Entry 2P5W (X-ray diffraction, 2.20 A resolution); this record covers chains A and B of the 5 polymer chains in the assembly.

Chain A:
Protein: HLA class I histocompatibility antigen, A-2 alpha chain
Organism: Homo sapiens
Notes: fragment: extracellular domains alpha 1, alpha2 and alpha3, residues 25-299
UniProt: P01892 (1A02_HUMAN); residues 1-276 here correspond to UniProt positions 25-300 (UniProt number = residue number + 24)
Amino-acid sequence (276 residues; each row starts with the number of its first residue):
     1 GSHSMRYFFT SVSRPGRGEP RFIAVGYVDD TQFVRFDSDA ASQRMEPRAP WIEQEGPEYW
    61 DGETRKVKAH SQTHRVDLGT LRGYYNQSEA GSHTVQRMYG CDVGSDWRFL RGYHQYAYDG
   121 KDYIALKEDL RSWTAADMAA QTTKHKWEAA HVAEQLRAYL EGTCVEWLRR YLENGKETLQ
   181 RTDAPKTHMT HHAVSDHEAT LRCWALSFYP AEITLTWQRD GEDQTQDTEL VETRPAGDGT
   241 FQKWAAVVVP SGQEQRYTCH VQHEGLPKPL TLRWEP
Disulfide bonds: Cys101-Cys164, Cys203-Cys259

Chain B:
Protein: Beta-2-microglobulin
Organism: Homo sapiens
Notes: fragment: Beta-2 Microglobulin, RESIDUES 21-119
UniProt: P61769 (B2MG_HUMAN); aligned to UniProt positions 21-118 over residues 2-99 (the alignment contains insertions or deletions, so no single offset holds)
Amino-acid sequence (100 residues; each row starts with the number of its first residue; numbering starts at 0):
     0 MIQRTPKIQV YSRHPAENGK SNFLNCYVSG FHPSDIEVDL LKNGERIEKV EHSDLSFSKD
    60 WSFYLLYYTE FTPTEKDEYA CRVNHVTLSQ PCIVKWDRDM
Construct notes: insertion (0); conflict Cys91 (Lys111 in P61769)
Disulfide bonds: Cys25-Cys80
Ion coordination: Ca2+: Asn83, His84, Leu87
Residues lining bound ligands: Mg2+ (MG): Pro14, Ala15, Glu16, Lys19, Ser20, Asn21, Pro72

Chain A / chain B interface:
Pairs across the interface - 53 pairs, chain A then chain B:
  Phe8(A) - Ser55(B)
  Phe8(A) - Phe56(B)  hydrophobic
  Phe9(A) - Phe56(B)
  Thr10(A) - Phe56(B)
  Thr10(A) - Phe62(B)
  Val12(A) - Ser33(B)
  Ile23(A) - Leu54(B)
  Val25(A) - Asp53(B)
  Val25(A) - Leu54(B)
  Val25(A) - Ser55(B)
  Tyr27(A) - Ser55(B)
  Tyr27(A) - Tyr63(B)  hydrogen bond
  Gln32(A) - Asp53(B)  hydrogen bond
  Arg35(A) - Asp53(B)  salt bridge
  Arg48(A) - Asp53(B)  salt bridge
  Gln96(A) - His31(B)  hydrogen bond
  Gln96(A) - Phe56(B)
  Gln96(A) - Trp60(B)  hydrogen bond (side chain-backbone)
  Gln96(A) - Phe62(B)
  Arg97(A) - Phe56(B)
  Gln115(A) - Trp60(B)
  Tyr116(A) - Trp60(B)
  Ala117(A) - Trp60(B)  hydrophobic
  Asp119(A) - Met0(B)
  Asp119(A) - Ile1(B)
  Asp119(A) - His31(B)
  Gly120(A) - Arg3(B)  hydrogen bond (backbone-side chain)
  Gly120(A) - His31(B)  hydrogen bond (backbone-side chain)
  Asp122(A) - Trp60(B)  hydrogen bond
  Thr190(A) - Asp98(B)  hydrogen bond
  His192(A) - Asp98(B)  salt bridge
  Arg202(A) - Asp98(B)  hydrogen bond (side chain-backbone)
  Arg202(A) - Met99(B)
  Trp204(A) - Asp98(B)  hydrogen bond
  Trp204(A) - Met99(B)
  Val231(A) - Gln8(B)
  Glu232(A) - Lys6(B)  salt bridge
  Glu232(A) - Gln8(B)  hydrogen bond (backbone-side chain)
  Glu232(A) - Tyr26(B)
  Glu232(A) - Ser28(B)  hydrogen bond
  Arg234(A) - Gln8(B)  hydrogen bond
  Arg234(A) - Tyr10(B)
  Arg234(A) - Met99(B)  hydrogen bond (side chain-backbone)
  Pro235(A) - Tyr10(B)  hydrogen bond (backbone-side chain)
  Pro235(A) - Tyr26(B)
  Ala236(A) - Arg12(B)
  Ala236(A) - Asn24(B)
  Gly237(A) - Arg12(B)
  Gly237(A) - Leu65(B)
  Gln242(A) - Tyr10(B)
  Gln242(A) - Ser11(B)
  Gln242(A) - Arg12(B)
  Trp244(A) - Met99(B)  hydrogen bond (side chain-backbone)
Interface residues without a listed pair, chain A (37 interface residues in all): His93, Thr94, Met98, Lys121, Leu206, Thr233, Asp238
Interface residues without a listed pair, chain B (27 interface residues in all): His13, Pro14, Pro32, Asp59

Overview:
37 residues of chain A face 27 of chain B across their interface, with 16 hydrogen bonds and 4 salt bridges.
Among the polar pairs are Arg35(A)-Asp53(B), Arg48(A)-Asp53(B) and His192(A)-Asp98(B). Chain B binds Mg2+. The
Ca2+ site is built by Asn83(B), His84(B) and Leu87(B).
Here chain A is HLA class I histocompatibility antigen, A-2 alpha chain and chain B is Beta-2-microglobulin,
both from Homo sapiens. Entry 2P5W (Crystal structures of high affinity human T-cell receptors bound to pMHC
reveal native diagonal binding geometry) was determined by X-ray diffraction (same publication as 2P5E, 2PYE
and 2PYF).
